PDB entry 6TEM | electron microscopy, 3.90 A resolution | chains C and J of the 10 polymer chains in the assembly

[Chain C]
Name: Histone H2A
Source organism: Xenopus laevis
UniProtKB: Q6AZJ8 (Q6AZJ8_XENLA); residues 1-129 here correspond to UniProt positions 2-130 (UniProt number = residue number + 1)
Amino-acid sequence (129 residues; each row starts with the number of its first residue):
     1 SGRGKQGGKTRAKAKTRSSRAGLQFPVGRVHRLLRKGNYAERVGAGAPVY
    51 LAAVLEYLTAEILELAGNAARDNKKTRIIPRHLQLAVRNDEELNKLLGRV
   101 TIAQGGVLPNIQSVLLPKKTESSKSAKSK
Not modelled in the structure: 1-13, 118-129

[Chain J]
Molecule: Widom 601 DNA (145-MER, antisense)
Source organism: synthetic construct
Sequence (145 nucleotides; numbered -72 to 72; the number before each row is that of its first residue; numbers below 1 keep their minus sign (DC-72 is residue -72)):
   -72 CAGGATGTATATATCTGACACGTGCCTGGAGACTAGGGAGTAATCCCCTT
   -22 GGCGGTTAAAACGCGGGGGACAGCGCGTACGTGCGTTTAAGCGGTGCTAG
    28 AGCTGTCTACGACCAATTGAGCGGCCTCGGCACCGGGATTCTCCA
Not modelled in the structure: -72 to -61, 70-72

[How chain C and chain J interact]
Pairs across the interface (15):
  Arg29(C) with DG48(J), phosphate contact; DC49(J), salt bridge to the phosphate
  Glu41(C) with DA39(J), phosphate contact
  Arg42(C) with DG38(J), hydrogen bond to the sugar; DA39(J), phosphate contact
  Val43(C) with DG38(J), sugar contact; DA39(J), hydrogen bond to the phosphate
  Gly44(C) with DG38(J), phosphate contact
  Ala45(C) with DG38(J), phosphate contact
  Lys75(C) with DC58(J), phosphate contact; DA59(J), salt bridge to the phosphate
  Thr76(C) with DG57(J), sugar contact; DC58(J), hydrogen bond to the phosphate
  Arg77(C) with DG57(J), sugar contact; DC58(J), hydrogen bond to the phosphate
Other interface residues (no listed pair), chain C (11 interface residues in all): His31, Arg35
Other interface residues (no listed pair), chain J (9 interface residues in all): DC37, DC40

[Overview]
The interface between chain C and chain J involves 11 residues on one side and 9 on the other; the contacts
include 4 hydrogen bonds and 2 salt bridges. Among the polar pairs are Arg42(C)-DG38(J), Val43(C)-DA39(J) and
Thr76(C)-DC58(J).
Chain C is Histone H2A (Xenopus laevis) and chain J is Widom 601 DNA (145-MER, antisense) (synthetic
construct); the structure, CENP-A nucleosome core particle with 145 base pairs of the Widom 601 sequence by
cryo-EM, was determined by electron microscopy.
